Entry 4B5O (X-ray diffraction, 1.05 A resolution); this record covers chain A.

Chain A:
Molecule: Alpha-tubulin N-acetyltransferase
Source organism: Homo sapiens
Notes: EC 2.3.1.108; fragment: catalytic domain, residues 1-196
UniProtKB: Q5SQI0 (ATAT_HUMAN); residue numbers follow UniProt; this construct covers 1-196
Amino-acid sequence (200 residues; row label = number of the first residue in the row; numbers below 1 keep their minus sign (Gly-3 is residue -3)):
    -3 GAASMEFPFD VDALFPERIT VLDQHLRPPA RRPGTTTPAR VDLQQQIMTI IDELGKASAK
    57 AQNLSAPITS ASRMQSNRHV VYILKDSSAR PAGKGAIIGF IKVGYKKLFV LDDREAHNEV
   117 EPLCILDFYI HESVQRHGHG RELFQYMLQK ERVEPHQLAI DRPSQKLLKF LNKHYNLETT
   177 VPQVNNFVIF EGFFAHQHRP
Not modelled in the structure: -3 to -1, 88-91, 196
Differences from the reference sequence: expression tag (-3 to 0)
Ligand contacts: acetyl coenzyme A (ACO): Lys56, Ala57, Gln58, Ile121, Leu122, Asp123, Phe124, Tyr125, Ile126, Glu128, Gln131, Arg132, His133, Gly134, His135, Gly136, Arg137, Ile156, Asp157, Arg158, Pro159, Ser160, Lys162, Leu163, Lys165, Phe166, Lys169, His170
Swiss-Prot annotation at these positions:
  - binding site (acetyl-CoA): Ser160 to Lys169
  - site: Gln58 (Crucial for catalytic activity)
  - modified residue (N6-acetyllysine): Lys56, Lys146

Overview:
Chain A binds acetyl coenzyme A. From UniProt: 10 acetyl-CoA-binding residues.
Chain A is Alpha-tubulin N-acetyltransferase (Homo sapiens); the structure, Crystal structure of human alpha
tubulin acetyltransferase catalytic domain, was determined by X-ray diffraction (same publication as 4B5P).
